PDB entry 6B48 | electron microscopy, 3.60 A resolution | chains A and M of the 11 polymer chains in the assembly

Chain A:
Molecule: CRISPR-associated protein Csy1
Organism: Pseudomonas aeruginosa (strain UCBPP-PA14)
Reference sequence: Q02ML9 (CSY1_PSEAB); residues 1-434 here = UniProt positions 1-434
Chain sequence (436 residues; numbered -1 to 434; the number before each row is that of its first residue; numbers below 1 keep their minus sign (Gly-1 is residue -1)):
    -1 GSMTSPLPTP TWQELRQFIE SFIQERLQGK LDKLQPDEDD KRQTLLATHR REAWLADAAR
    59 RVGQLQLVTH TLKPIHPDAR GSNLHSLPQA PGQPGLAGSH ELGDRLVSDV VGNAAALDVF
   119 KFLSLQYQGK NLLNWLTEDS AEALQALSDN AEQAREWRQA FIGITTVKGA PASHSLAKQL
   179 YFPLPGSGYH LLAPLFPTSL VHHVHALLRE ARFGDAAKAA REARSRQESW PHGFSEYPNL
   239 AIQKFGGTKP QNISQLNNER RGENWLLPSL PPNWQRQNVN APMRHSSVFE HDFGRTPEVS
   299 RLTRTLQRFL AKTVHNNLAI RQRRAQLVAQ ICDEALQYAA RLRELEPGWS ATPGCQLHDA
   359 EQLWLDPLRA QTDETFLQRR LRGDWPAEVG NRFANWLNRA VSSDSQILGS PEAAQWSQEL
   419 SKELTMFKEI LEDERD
Unresolved in the structure: -1 to 10
Construct notes: expression tag (-1 to 0)
From the paper describing this entry:
  - conformationally variable residues (domain motion): Lys31, Asp35

Chain M:
Molecule: Pseudomonas aeruginosa strain SMC4485 CRISPR repeat sequence
Organism: Pseudomonas aeruginosa
Sequence (60 nucleotides; each row starts with the number of its first residue):
     1 CUAAGAAAUU CACGGCGGGC UUGAUGUCCG CGUCUACCUG GUUCACUGCC GUGUAGGCAG

Interface between chain A and chain M:
Pairs across the interface (14):
  Ser173(A) - A4(M)  hydrogen bond to the base
  Ser173(A) - G5(M)  hydrogen bond to the base
  Leu174(A) - G5(M)  base contact
  Lys176(A) - A3(M)  hydrogen bond to the phosphate
  Lys176(A) - A4(M)  salt bridge to the phosphate
  Gln177(A) - A4(M)  base contact
  Leu178(A) - U2(M)  phosphate contact
  Leu178(A) - A3(M)  sugar contact
  Tyr179(A) - C1(M)  stacking on the base
  Tyr179(A) - U2(M)  hydrogen bond to the phosphate
  Tyr187(A) - C1(M)  base contact
  Pro192(A) - A3(M)  base contact
  Leu193(A) - A3(M)  hydrogen bond to the base
  Pro195(A) - A3(M)  base contact
Other interface residues (no listed pair), chain A (13 interface residues in all): Ala175, Pro181, Phe194
Other interface residues (no listed pair), chain M (6 interface residues in all): A6

In short:
The interface between chain A and chain M involves 13 residues on one side and 6 on the other, with 5 hydrogen
bonds, 1 salt bridge and 1 aromatic stacking contact. Among the polar pairs are Ser173(A)-A4(M),
Ser173(A)-G5(M) and Leu193(A)-A3(M). The paper reports conformational variability at Lys31(A) and Asp35(A).
Here chain A is CRISPR-associated protein Csy1 (Pseudomonas aeruginosa (strain UCBPP-PA14)) and chain M is
Pseudomonas aeruginosa strain SMC4485 CRISPR repeat sequence (Pseudomonas aeruginosa). Entry 6B48 (Cryo-EM
structure of Type I-F CRISPR crRNA-guided Csy surveillance complex with bound anti-CRISPR protein AcrF10) was
determined by electron microscopy, deposited together with 6B44, 6B45, 6B46 and 6B47.
